PDB entry 5VGD | X-ray diffraction, 2.32 A resolution | chains A and B of the 3 polymer chains in the assembly

== Chain A ==
Molecule: HLA class I histocompatibility antigen, Cw-5 alpha chain
Organism: Homo sapiens
UniProt: Q9TNN7 (1C05_HUMAN); residues 2-278 here correspond to UniProt positions 26-302 (UniProt number = residue number + 24)
Chain sequence (277 residues; numbered 2 to 278; the number before each row is that of its first residue):
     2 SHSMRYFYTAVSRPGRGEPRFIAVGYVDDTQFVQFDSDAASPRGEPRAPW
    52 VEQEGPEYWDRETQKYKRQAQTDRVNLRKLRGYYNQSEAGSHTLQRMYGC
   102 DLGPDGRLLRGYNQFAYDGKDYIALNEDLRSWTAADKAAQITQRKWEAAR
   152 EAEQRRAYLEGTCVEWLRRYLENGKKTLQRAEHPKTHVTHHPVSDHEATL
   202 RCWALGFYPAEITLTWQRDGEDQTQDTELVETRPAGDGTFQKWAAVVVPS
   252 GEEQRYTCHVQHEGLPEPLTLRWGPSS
Unresolved in the structure: 275-278
Disulfides: Cys101-Cys164, Cys203-Cys259
What the authors report for this chain:
  - conformationally variable residues (helix shift): Ala149 to Arg151
  - specificity-determining residues: Arg156

== Chain B ==
Molecule: Beta-2-microglobulin
Organism: Homo sapiens
UniProt: P61769 (B2MG_HUMAN); residues 1-99 here correspond to UniProt positions 21-119 (UniProt number = residue number + 20)
Chain sequence (100 residues; each row starts with the number of its first residue; numbering starts at 0):
     0 MIQRTPKIQVYSRHPAENGKSNFLNCYVSGFHPSDIEVDLLKNGERIEKV
    50 EHSDLSFSKDWSFYLLYYTEFTPTEKDEYACRVNHVTLSQPKIVKWDRDM
Sequence notes: initiating methionine (0)
Disulfides: Cys25-Cys80
Swiss-Prot annotation at these positions:
  - modified residue: Gln2 (Pyrrolidone carboxylic acid)
  - glycosylation: Ile1 (N-linked (Glc) (glycation) isoleucine), Lys19 (N-linked (Glc) (glycation) lysine), Lys41 (N-linked (Glc) (glycation) lysine), Lys48 (N-linked (Glc) (glycation) lysine), Lys58 (N-linked (Glc) (glycation) lysine), Lys91 (N-linked (Glc) (glycation) lysine), Lys94 (N-linked (Glc) (glycation) lysine)

== How chain A and chain B interact ==
Contacting residue pairs (60; chain A residue first):
  Phe8(A) - Ser55(B)
  Phe8(A) - Phe56(B)  hydrophobic
  Tyr9(A) - Phe56(B)
  Thr10(A) - Leu54(B)
  Thr10(A) - Phe56(B)
  Thr10(A) - Phe62(B)
  Val12(A) - Ser33(B)
  Ile23(A) - Leu54(B)  hydrophobic
  Val25(A) - Asp53(B)
  Val25(A) - Leu54(B)
  Val25(A) - Ser55(B)
  Tyr27(A) - Ser55(B)
  Tyr27(A) - Tyr63(B)
  Gln32(A) - Asp53(B)
  Gln35(A) - Asp53(B)  hydrogen bond
  Arg48(A) - Asp53(B)  salt bridge
  Ser92(A) - Met0(B)
  His93(A) - Met0(B)
  Thr94(A) - His31(B)
  Gln96(A) - His31(B)  hydrogen bond
  Gln96(A) - Phe56(B)
  Gln96(A) - Trp60(B)  hydrogen bond (side chain-backbone)
  Gln96(A) - Phe62(B)
  Arg97(A) - Phe56(B)
  Met98(A) - Phe56(B)  hydrophobic
  Met98(A) - Trp60(B)  hydrophobic
  Gln115(A) - Trp60(B)
  Phe116(A) - Trp60(B)
  Ala117(A) - Trp60(B)  hydrophobic
  Asp119(A) - Met0(B)
  Asp119(A) - Ile1(B)  hydrogen bond (backbone-backbone)
  Asp119(A) - His31(B)
  Gly120(A) - Ile1(B)
  Gly120(A) - Arg3(B)  hydrogen bond (backbone-side chain)
  Gly120(A) - His31(B)
  Lys121(A) - Ile1(B)
  Asp122(A) - Trp60(B)  hydrogen bond
  Trp204(A) - Asp98(B)
  Trp204(A) - Met99(B)
  Val231(A) - Gln8(B)
  Glu232(A) - Lys6(B)
  Glu232(A) - Gln8(B)  hydrogen bond (backbone-side chain)
  Glu232(A) - Tyr26(B)
  Glu232(A) - Ser28(B)  hydrogen bond
  Thr233(A) - Tyr26(B)
  Arg234(A) - Gln8(B)  hydrogen bond
  Arg234(A) - Tyr10(B)
  Arg234(A) - Met99(B)  hydrogen bond (side chain-backbone)
  Pro235(A) - Tyr10(B)  hydrogen bond (backbone-side chain)
  Pro235(A) - Tyr26(B)
  Pro235(A) - Leu65(B)
  Ala236(A) - Arg12(B)
  Ala236(A) - Asn24(B)  hydrogen bond (backbone-side chain)
  Gly237(A) - Arg12(B)  hydrogen bond (backbone-side chain)
  Asp238(A) - Arg12(B)
  Asp238(A) - His13(B)
  Gln242(A) - Tyr10(B)
  Gln242(A) - Ser11(B)  hydrogen bond (side chain-backbone)
  Gln242(A) - Arg12(B)  hydrogen bond (side chain-backbone)
  Trp244(A) - Met99(B)  hydrogen bond (side chain-backbone)
Interface residues without a listed pair, chain A (36 interface residues in all): Arg202, Leu206
Interface residues without a listed pair, chain B (28 interface residues in all): Pro14, Pro32, His51, Asp59

== Summary ==
Chain A and chain B form an interface of 36 and 28 residues respectively, with 16 hydrogen bonds and 1 salt
bridge. Polar pairs include Arg48(A)-Asp53(B), Gln35(A)-Asp53(B) and Gln96(A)-His31(B). From the paper: the
specificity determinant Arg156(A); conformational variability at Ala149(A).
Here chain A is HLA class I histocompatibility antigen, Cw-5 alpha chain and chain B is Beta-2-microglobulin,
both from Homo sapiens. Entry 5VGD (Crystal Structure of HLA-C*0501 in complex with SAE) was determined by
X-ray diffraction together with 5VGE from the same study.
